7T6S - chains B and C of the 5 polymer chains in the assembly; structure by electron microscopy, 3.00 A resolution.

== Chain B ==
Protein: Guanine nucleotide-binding protein G(I)/G(S)/G(T) subunit beta-1
Reference sequence: P54311 (GBB1_RAT); residue numbers follow UniProt; this construct covers 2-340
Sequence (353 residues; row label = number of the first residue in the row; numbers below 1 keep their minus sign (His-12 is residue -12)):
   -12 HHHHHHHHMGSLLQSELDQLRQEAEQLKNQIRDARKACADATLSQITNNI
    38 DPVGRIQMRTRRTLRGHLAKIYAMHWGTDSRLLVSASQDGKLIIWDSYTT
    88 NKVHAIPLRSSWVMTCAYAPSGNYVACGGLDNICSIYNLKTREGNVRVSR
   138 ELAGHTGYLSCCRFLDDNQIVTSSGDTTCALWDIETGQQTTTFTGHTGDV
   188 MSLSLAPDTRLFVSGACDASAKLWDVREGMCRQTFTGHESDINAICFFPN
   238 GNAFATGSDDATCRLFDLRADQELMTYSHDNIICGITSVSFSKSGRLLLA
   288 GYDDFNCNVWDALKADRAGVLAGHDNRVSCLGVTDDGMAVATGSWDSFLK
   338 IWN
Disordered / not traced: -12 to 4
Differences from the reference sequence: expression tag (-12 to 1)
Curated features (UniProtKB/Swiss-Prot):
  - modified residue: Ser2 (N-acetylserine), His266 (Phosphohistidine)

== Chain C ==
Protein: Guanine nucleotide-binding protein G(I)/G(S)/G(O) subunit gamma-2
Organism: Bos taurus
Reference sequence: P63212 (GBG2_BOVIN); numbering as in UniProt (aligned over 2-68)
Sequence (67 residues; numbered 2 to 68; the number before each row is that of its first residue):
     2 ASNNTASIAQARKLVEQLKMEANIDRIKVSKAAADLMAYCEAHAKEDPLL
    52 TPVPASENPFREKKFFC
Disordered / not traced: 2-8, 63-68
Curated features (UniProtKB/Swiss-Prot):
  - modified residue: Ala2 (N-acetylalanine), Cys68 (Cysteine methyl ester)
  - lipidation: Cys68 (S-geranylgeranyl cysteine)

== Interface between chain B and chain C ==
Pairs across the interface - 88 pairs, chain B then chain C:
  Leu7(B) - Ala12(C)  hydrophobic
  Leu7(B) - Arg13(C)
  Leu7(B) - Val16(C)  hydrophobic
  Glu10(B) - Val16(C)
  Ala11(B) - Leu15(C)  hydrophobic
  Ala11(B) - Leu19(C)
  Leu14(B) - Val16(C)
  Leu14(B) - Leu19(C)  hydrophobic
  Leu14(B) - Lys20(C)
  Gln17(B) - Ala23(C)
  Ile18(B) - Leu19(C)
  Ile18(B) - Ala23(C)  hydrophobic
  Ile18(B) - Arg27(C)
  Ala21(B) - Arg27(C)
  Arg22(B) - Arg27(C)
  Cys25(B) - Arg27(C)
  Cys25(B) - Ile28(C)
  Cys25(B) - Lys29(C)
  Cys25(B) - Val30(C)  hydrogen bond (backbone-backbone)
  Ala26(B) - Val30(C)  hydrophobic
  Asp27(B) - Lys29(C)
  Asp27(B) - Val30(C)
  Asp27(B) - Ser31(C)  hydrogen bond
  Ala28(B) - Val30(C)
  Ala28(B) - Ser31(C)
  Leu30(B) - Ala34(C)  hydrophobic
  Ile33(B) - Ser31(C)
  Ile33(B) - Ala34(C)  hydrophobic
  Ile33(B) - Met38(C)  hydrophobic
  Ile37(B) - Met38(C)  hydrophobic
  Ile43(B) - Leu51(C)
  Met45(B) - Leu50(C)  hydrophobic
  Arg48(B) - Phe61(C)
  Arg49(B) - Pro60(C)  hydrogen bond (side chain-backbone)
  Arg49(B) - Phe61(C)
  Arg49(B) - Arg62(C)
  Ser84(B) - Phe61(C)
  Tyr85(B) - Pro60(C)
  Tyr85(B) - Phe61(C)  hydrophobic
  Cys218(B) - Gln18(C)  hydrogen bond
  Arg219(B) - Glu22(C)
  Arg219(B) - Ile25(C)
  Thr221(B) - Glu22(C)  hydrogen bond
  Phe235(B) - Tyr40(C)  hydrophobic
  Phe235(B) - Cys41(C)  hydrophobic
  Pro236(B) - Tyr40(C)  hydrophobic
  Asn237(B) - Tyr40(C)
  Ala240(B) - Leu37(C)  hydrophobic
  Leu252(B) - Leu37(C)  hydrophobic
  Asp254(B) - Ala33(C)
  Asp254(B) - Leu37(C)
  Arg256(B) - Arg27(C)
  Arg256(B) - Ile28(C)  hydrogen bond (backbone-backbone)
  Arg256(B) - Asp36(C)  salt bridge
  Ala257(B) - Ile28(C)
  Ala257(B) - Ala33(C)  hydrophobic
  Asp258(B) - Arg27(C)  salt bridge
  Gln259(B) - Val30(C)
  Leu261(B) - Val30(C)  hydrophobic
  Leu261(B) - Leu37(C)  hydrophobic
  Ser279(B) - Asp48(C)  hydrogen bond
  Ser279(B) - Leu50(C)
  Lys280(B) - Glu47(C)
  Lys280(B) - Asp48(C)
  Ser281(B) - Tyr40(C)
  Ser281(B) - Cys41(C)
  Ser281(B) - His44(C)
  Ser281(B) - Asp48(C)  hydrogen bond
  Gly282(B) - Cys41(C)
  Arg283(B) - Cys41(C)
  Arg283(B) - Glu42(C)  salt bridge
  Arg283(B) - Leu51(C)
  Leu284(B) - Leu50(C)
  Leu284(B) - Leu51(C)  hydrophobic
  Leu300(B) - Met38(C)  hydrophobic
  Leu300(B) - Cys41(C)  hydrophobic
  Leu300(B) - Glu42(C)
  Asp323(B) - Pro49(C)
  Gly324(B) - Pro49(C)
  Gly324(B) - Leu50(C)
  Met325(B) - Pro49(C)  hydrophobic
  Met325(B) - Leu50(C)
  Met325(B) - Pro60(C)
  Ala326(B) - Phe61(C)  hydrophobic
  Val327(B) - Leu50(C)  hydrophobic
  Ile338(B) - Phe61(C)  hydrophobic
  Asn340(B) - Asn59(C)  hydrogen bond
  Asn340(B) - Phe61(C)
Other interface residues (no listed pair), chain B (61 interface residues in all): Arg8, Lys15, Thr29, Thr34, Val40, Arg42, Trp63, Met217, Gln220, Leu286, Val320, Trp339
Other interface residues (no listed pair), chain C (40 interface residues in all): Met21, Asp26, Lys32, Ala35, Ala45, Pro53, Glu58

== Summary ==
Chain B and chain C form an interface of 61 and 40 residues respectively, with 9 hydrogen bonds and 3 salt
bridges. Polar pairs include Arg256(B)-Asp36(C), Asp258(B)-Arg27(C) and Arg283(B)-Glu42(C).
Chain B is Guanine nucleotide-binding protein G(I)/G(S)/G(T) subunit beta-1 and chain C is Guanine
nucleotide-binding protein G(I)/G(S)/G(O) subunit gamma-2 (Bos taurus); the structure, Structure of the human
FPR2-Gi complex with compound C43, was determined by electron microscopy (same publication as 7T6T, 7T6U and
7T6V).
